5DQZ - chains C and E of the 8 polymer chains in the assembly; structure by X-ray diffraction, 2.70 A resolution.

# Chain C
Molecule: CRISPR-associated endonuclease Cas1
Organism: Escherichia coli K12
Notes: EC 3.1.-.-
Reference sequence: Q46896 (CAS1_ECOLI); numbering as in UniProt (aligned over 1-305)
Sequence (305 residues; row label = number of the first residue in the row):
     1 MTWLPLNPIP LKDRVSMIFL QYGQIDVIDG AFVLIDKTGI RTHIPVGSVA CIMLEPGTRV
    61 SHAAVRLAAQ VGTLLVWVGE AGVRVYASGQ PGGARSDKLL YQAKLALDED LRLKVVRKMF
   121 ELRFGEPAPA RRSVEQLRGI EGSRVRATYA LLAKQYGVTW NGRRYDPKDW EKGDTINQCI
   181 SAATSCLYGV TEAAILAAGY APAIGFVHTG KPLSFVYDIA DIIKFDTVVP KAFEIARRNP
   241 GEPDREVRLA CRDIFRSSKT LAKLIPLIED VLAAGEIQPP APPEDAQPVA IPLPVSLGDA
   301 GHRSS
Not modelled in the structure: 1, 168-171
Ion coordination: Mg2+: Glu141, Asp221
Swiss-Prot annotation at these positions:
  - binding site (Mg(2+)): Glu141, His208, Asp221
  - mutagenesis: Tyr22 (Y22A: Slightly decreased spacer acquisition in vivo; Y22F: Nearly wild-type spacer acquisition in vivo), Arg41 (R41E: Dramatically decreased spacer acquisition in vivo), Arg59 (R59A: Loss of spacer acquisition in vivo, decreased protospacer binding; R59D: Dramatically decreased spacer acquisition in vitro, 250-fold decreased affinity for protospacer DNA), Arg66 (R66D: Dramatically decreased spacer acquisition in vitro, 250-fold decreased affinity for protospacer DNA; R66E: Dramatically decreased spacer acquisition in vivo), Arg84 (R84A: Decreased spacer acquisition in vivo; R84E: Dramatically decreased spacer acquisition in vivo), Glu141 (E141A: No cleavage of any substrates, no restoration of UV or mitomycin C (MMC) resistance. Loss of spacer acquisition in vivo), Tyr149 (Y149A: No effect on in vitro protospacer integration), Tyr165 (Y165A: No effect on in vitro protospacer integration. Alone significantly decreased protospacer acquisition in vivo ...), Trp170 (W170A: Alone significantly decreased protospacer acquisition in vivo. Decreased protospacer binding; in association with A-170), Thr184 (T184A: No cleavage of any substrates), Tyr188 (Y188A: Partial inhibition of cleavage. No effect on in vitro protospacer integration. Significantly decreased protospacer acquisition in vivo), His208 (H208A: No cleavage of any substrates, no restoration of UV or MMC resistance. Loss of spacer acquisition in vivo), 13 further mutagenesis entries in UniProt
Reported in the primary citation:
  - binding site for the 36-nt DNA strand: Arg138, Tyr165, Trp170, His208, Lys211, Tyr217
  - specificity-determining residues: Arg138, Tyr165, Lys211
  - mutagenesis - Y165A/W170A, Y165A/Y217A: decreased binding to the 36-nt DNA strand
  - catalytic residues: Glu141, His208, Asp221

# Chain E
Molecule: CRISPR-associated endoribonuclease Cas2
Organism: Escherichia coli K12
Notes: EC 3.1.-.-
Reference sequence: P45956 (CAS2_ECOLI); numbering as in UniProt (aligned over 1-94)
Sequence (94 residues; numbered 1 to 94; the number before each row is that of its first residue):
     1 MSMLVVVTEN VPPRLRGRLA IWLLEVRAGV YVGDVSAKIR EMIWEQIAGL AEEGNVVMAW
    61 ATNTETGFEF QTFGLNRRTP VDLDGLRLVS FLPV
Swiss-Prot annotation at these positions:
  - mutagenesis: Glu9 (E9A/R: No effect on spacer acquisition, Cas1-Cas2 complex formation or CRISPR DNA-binding by complex), Asn10 (N10A: No effect on spacer acquisition), Arg14 to Arg16 (No in vivspacer acquisition, significantly decreased protospacer binding), Arg14 (R14A: Slight decrease in spacer acquisition), Arg16 (R16A: Slight decrease in spacer acquisition; R16E: Dramatically decreased spacer acquisition in vivo), Arg18 (R18A: Very little spacer acquisition), Arg27 (R27A: Slight decrease in spacer acquisition), Lys38 to Arg40 (Very little in vivo spacer acquisition), Glu65 (E65A: No effect on spacer acquisition; E65R: Slight decrease in spacer acquisition, Cas1-Cas2 complex formation or CRISPR DNA-binding by complex. Loss of spacer acquisition; when associated with R-84), Arg77 to Arg78 (No spacer acquisition, significantly decreased protospacer binding), Arg77 (R77E: No change in spacer acquisition in vivo), Arg78 (R78E: Dramatically decreased spacer acquisition in vivo), 2 further mutagenesis entries in UniProt
Reported in the primary citation:
  - mutagenesis - R14A/R16A: decreased binding to the 36-nt DNA strand

# Interface between chain C and chain E
Residue-residue contacts - 27 pairs, chain C then chain E:
  Met17(C) - Leu86(E)
  Ile18(C) - Leu83(E)  hydrophobic
  Ile18(C) - Leu86(E)  hydrophobic
  Phe19(C) - Leu83(E)
  Phe19(C) - Asp84(E)
  Leu20(C) - Leu83(E)  hydrophobic
  Thr38(C) - Pro93(E)
  Ile40(C) - Ser90(E)
  Ile40(C) - Phe91(E)
  Ile40(C) - Leu92(E)  hydrophobic
  Ile40(C) - Pro93(E)
  Arg41(C) - Arg77(E)
  Arg41(C) - Ser90(E)
  Arg41(C) - Phe91(E)  hydrogen bond (backbone-backbone)
  Thr42(C) - Val89(E)
  Thr42(C) - Ser90(E)  hydrogen bond
  His43(C) - Val89(E)
  Ile44(C) - Leu88(E)  hydrophobic
  Arg245(C) - Asp84(E)  salt bridge
  Arg248(C) - Asp84(E)  salt bridge
  Leu249(C) - Asp84(E)
  Arg252(C) - Glu65(E)  salt bridge
  Arg252(C) - Asp84(E)  hydrogen bond (side chain-backbone)
  Arg252(C) - Gly85(E)
  Arg252(C) - Leu86(E)
  Arg256(C) - Thr64(E)
  Arg256(C) - Glu65(E)
Also at the interface, not in a pair above, chain C (19 interface residues in all): Val15, Ser16, Gly39, Pro45
Also at the interface, not in a pair above, chain E (16 interface residues in all): Asn63, Thr66, Val81

# In short
The interface between chain C and chain E involves 19 residues on one side and 16 on the other, with 3
hydrogen bonds and 3 salt bridges. Polar contacts include Arg245(C)-Asp84(E), Arg248(C)-Asp84(E) and
Arg252(C)-Glu65(E). From the paper: catalytic residues Glu141(C), His208(C) and Asp221(C); Y165A/W170A and
Y165A/Y217A of chain C reduce binding to the 36-nt DNA strand.
Here chain C is CRISPR-associated endonuclease Cas1 and chain E is CRISPR-associated endoribonuclease Cas2,
both from Escherichia coli K12. Entry 5DQZ (Crystal Structure of Cas-DNA-PAM complex) was determined by X-ray
diffraction (same publication as 5DLJ, 5DQT and 5DQU).
